PDB entry 7G8L | X-ray diffraction, 1.60 A resolution | chains A and B

== Chain A ==
Protein: Transforming protein RhoA
Organism: Homo sapiens
Notes: EC 3.6.5.2
Reference sequence: P61586 (RHOA_HUMAN); residues 1-184 here = UniProt positions 1-184
Amino-acid sequence (185 residues; each row starts with the number of its first residue; numbering starts at 0):
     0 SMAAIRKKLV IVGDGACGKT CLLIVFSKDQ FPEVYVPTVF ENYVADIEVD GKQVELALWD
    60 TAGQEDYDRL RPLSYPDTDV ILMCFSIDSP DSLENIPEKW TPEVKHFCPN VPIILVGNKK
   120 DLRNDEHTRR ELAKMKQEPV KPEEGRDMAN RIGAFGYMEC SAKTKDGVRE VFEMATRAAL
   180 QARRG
Not modelled in the structure: 0-2, 181-184
Differences from the reference sequence: expression tag (0)
UniProt features mapped onto this chain:
  - region: Ala-61 to Asp-78 (Switch II region)
  - motif: Tyr-34 to Tyr-42 (Effector region)
  - binding site (GTP): Gly-12 to Thr-19, Phe-30 to Thr-37, Asp-59 to Gln-63, Asn-117 to Asp-120, Ser-160 to Lys-162
  - modified residue: Tyr-34 (Microbial infection: O-AMP-tyrosine), Thr-37 (Microbial infection: O-AMP-threonine), Asn-41 (Microbial infection: ADP-ribosylasparagine), Gln-63 (5-glutamyl serotonin)
  - glycosylation: Tyr-34 (Microbial infection: O-linked (GlcNAc) tyrosine), Thr-37 (Microbial infection: O-alpha-linked (GlcNAc) threonine)
  - cross-link: Lys-135 (Glycyl lysine isopeptide (Lys-Gly) (interchain with G-Cter in ubiquitin))
  - natural variant: Glu-47 (E47K: In EDFAOB), Pro-71 (P71S: In EDFAOB)
  - mutagenesis: Gly-14 (G14V: Increased Rho protein signal transduction. Constitutively active), Thr-19 (T19N: Decreased Rho protein signal transduction. Decreased substrate adhesion-dependent cell spreading. Decreased stress fibers assembly. Decreased cytoplasmic microtubule organization), Tyr-34 (Y34A: Abolishes interaction with DGKQ; Y34F: Abolishes AMPylation by Haemophilus IbpA), Thr-37 (T37A: Abolished monoglucosylation by C.difficile toxin TcdA. Abolished O-GlcNAcylation by C.novyi toxin TcdA), Gln-63 (Q63L: Causes constitutive activation), Lys-135 (K135R: Reduced FBXL19-mediated ubiquitination and subsequent degradation)
Ligand contacts:
  - 1-(5-methyl-1,3,4-thiadiazol-2-yl)piperidine (RWS), molecule 1: Cys-20, Val-24, Phe-30, Pro-31, Val-35, Ala-161, Lys-162
  - 1-(5-methyl-1,3,4-thiadiazol-2-yl)piperidine (RWS), molecule 2: Val-35, Pro-36, Thr-37
  - 1-(5-methyl-1,3,4-thiadiazol-2-yl)piperidine (RWS), molecule 3: Asp-67, Arg-70, Pro-71, Pro-101, Glu-102, His-105, Phe-106

== Chain B ==
Protein: Rho guanine nucleotide exchange factor 2
Organism: Homo sapiens
Reference sequence: Q92974 (ARHG2_HUMAN); residue numbers follow UniProt; this construct covers 206-448
Amino-acid sequence (245 residues; numbered 204 to 448; the number before each row is that of its first residue):
   204 SMEMDEKDFA ADSWSLAVDS SFLQQHKKEV MKQQDVIYEL IQTELHHVRT LKIMTRLFRT
   264 GMLEELHLEP GVVQGLFPCV DELSDIHTRF LSQLLERRRQ ALCPGSTRNF VIHRLGDLLI
   324 SQFSGPSAEQ MCKTYSEFCS RHSKALKLYK ELYARDKRFQ QFIRKVTRPA VLKRHGVQEC
   384 ILLVTQRITK YPLLISRILQ HSHGIEEERQ DLTTALGLVK ELLSNVDEGI YQLEKGARLQ
   444 EIYNR
Not modelled in the structure: 448
Differences from the reference sequence: expression tag (204-205)
UniProt features mapped onto this chain:
  - modified residue: Lys-353 (N6-acetyllysine)
  - mutagenesis: Tyr-394 (Y394A: Reduces phosphorylation level, normal microtubule localization and activity)
Ligand contacts:
  - 1-(5-methyl-1,3,4-thiadiazol-2-yl)piperidine (RWS), molecule 1: Ser-218, Leu-219, Leu-226, Met-234
  - 1-(5-methyl-1,3,4-thiadiazol-2-yl)piperidine (RWS), molecule 2: Leu-396, Ser-399, Arg-400, Gln-403

== Interface between chain A and chain B ==
Contacting residue pairs - 61 pairs, chain A then chain B:
  Arg-5(A) / Lys-376(B)  hydrogen bond (side chain-backbone)
  Arg-5(A) / Glu-382(B)  salt bridge
  Lys-7(A) / Leu-385(B)
  Lys-27(A) / Asp-215(B)  salt bridge
  Val-33(A) / Ser-216(B)
  Val-33(A) / Ser-218(B)
  Tyr-34(A) / Asp-215(B)
  Tyr-34(A) / Ser-216(B)
  Tyr-34(A) / Asp-238(B)
  Tyr-34(A) / Val-239(B)
  Tyr-34(A) / Glu-242(B)  hydrogen bond
  Tyr-34(A) / Arg-400(B)  hydrogen bond
  Val-35(A) / Arg-400(B)  hydrogen bond (backbone-side chain)
  Pro-36(A) / Glu-242(B)
  Pro-36(A) / Arg-400(B)
  Thr-37(A) / Val-239(B)
  Thr-37(A) / Glu-242(B)  hydrogen bond
  Thr-37(A) / Leu-396(B)
  Thr-37(A) / Leu-397(B)
  Thr-37(A) / Arg-400(B)  hydrogen bond
  Val-38(A) / Glu-242(B)  hydrogen bond (backbone-side chain)
  Val-38(A) / Lys-393(B)
  Phe-39(A) / Lys-393(B)  hydrogen bond (backbone-side chain)
  Glu-40(A) / Thr-246(B)
  Glu-40(A) / His-249(B)  salt bridge
  Glu-40(A) / Leu-386(B)
  Asn-41(A) / Arg-377(B)  hydrogen bond (side chain-backbone)
  Asn-41(A) / Leu-386(B)
  Tyr-42(A) / Arg-377(B)
  Val-43(A) / Lys-376(B)
  Asp-45(A) / Lys-376(B)  salt bridge
  Glu-54(A) / Lys-376(B)  salt bridge
  Trp-58(A) / Glu-382(B)
  Trp-58(A) / Leu-385(B)  hydrophobic
  Trp-58(A) / Gln-389(B)
  Asp-59(A) / Gln-389(B)  hydrogen bond (backbone-side chain)
  Ala-61(A) / Leu-396(B)
  Gly-62(A) / Thr-392(B)
  Gly-62(A) / Leu-396(B)
  Gln-63(A) / Thr-392(B)
  Tyr-66(A) / Thr-392(B)
  Tyr-66(A) / Leu-426(B)
  Tyr-66(A) / Ser-427(B)
  Tyr-66(A) / Asp-430(B)
  Asp-67(A) / Asp-430(B)  hydrogen bond (backbone-side chain)
  Arg-68(A) / Asp-430(B)  salt bridge
  Arg-68(A) / Glu-431(B)
  Leu-69(A) / Cys-342(B)  hydrophobic
  Leu-69(A) / Thr-392(B)
  Leu-69(A) / Asp-430(B)  hydrogen bond (backbone-side chain)
  Leu-69(A) / Ile-433(B)  hydrophobic
  Leu-72(A) / Cys-342(B)
  Leu-72(A) / His-345(B)
  Leu-72(A) / Ser-346(B)
  Leu-72(A) / Leu-385(B)
  Leu-72(A) / Thr-388(B)
  Leu-72(A) / Gln-435(B)
  Ser-73(A) / Leu-385(B)
  Ser-73(A) / Gln-389(B)  hydrogen bond
  Pro-75(A) / Leu-349(B)  hydrophobic
  Asp-76(A) / Lys-353(B)  salt bridge
Also at the interface, not in a pair above, chain A (30 interface residues in all): Gln-29
Also at the interface, not in a pair above, chain B (36 interface residues in all): Leu-219, Gln-381, Ile-391, Lys-423, Val-429

== Summary ==
The interface between chain A and chain B involves 30 residues on one side and 36 on the other, with 13
hydrogen bonds and 7 salt bridges. Polar contacts include Arg-5(A)/Glu-382(B), Lys-27(A)/Asp-215(B) and
Glu-40(A)/His-249(B). One 1-(5-methyl-1,3,4-thiadiazol-2-yl)piperidine molecule is bound between chain A and
chain B.
Chain A is Transforming protein RhoA and chain B is Rho guanine nucleotide exchange factor 2, both from Homo
sapiens; the structure, ARHGEF2 PanDDA analysis group deposition -- ARHGEF2 and RhoA in complex with
Z1251207602, was determined by X-ray diffraction.
